8JXR - chains C and H of the 5 polymer chains in the assembly; structure by electron microscopy, 3.57 A resolution.

Chain C:
Molecule: Maltose/maltodextrin-binding periplasmic protein, Immunoglobulin G-binding protein A, Immunoglobulin G-binding protein G
Organism: Escherichia coli O157:H7
UniProt: chimeric construct of P0AEX9, P38507, P0A015, P06654: residues 2-369 from P0AEX9 (MALE_ECOLI) positions 27-394 (UniProt number = residue number + 25); residues 371-409 from P38507 positions 289-327 (UniProt number = residue number - 82); residues 419-467 from P0A015 positions 103-151 (UniProt number = residue number - 316); residues 479-536 from P06654 positions 295-352 (UniProt number = residue number - 184)
Amino-acid sequence (559 residues; numbered -19 to 539; the number before each row is that of its first residue; numbers below 1 keep their minus sign (Met-19 is residue -19)):
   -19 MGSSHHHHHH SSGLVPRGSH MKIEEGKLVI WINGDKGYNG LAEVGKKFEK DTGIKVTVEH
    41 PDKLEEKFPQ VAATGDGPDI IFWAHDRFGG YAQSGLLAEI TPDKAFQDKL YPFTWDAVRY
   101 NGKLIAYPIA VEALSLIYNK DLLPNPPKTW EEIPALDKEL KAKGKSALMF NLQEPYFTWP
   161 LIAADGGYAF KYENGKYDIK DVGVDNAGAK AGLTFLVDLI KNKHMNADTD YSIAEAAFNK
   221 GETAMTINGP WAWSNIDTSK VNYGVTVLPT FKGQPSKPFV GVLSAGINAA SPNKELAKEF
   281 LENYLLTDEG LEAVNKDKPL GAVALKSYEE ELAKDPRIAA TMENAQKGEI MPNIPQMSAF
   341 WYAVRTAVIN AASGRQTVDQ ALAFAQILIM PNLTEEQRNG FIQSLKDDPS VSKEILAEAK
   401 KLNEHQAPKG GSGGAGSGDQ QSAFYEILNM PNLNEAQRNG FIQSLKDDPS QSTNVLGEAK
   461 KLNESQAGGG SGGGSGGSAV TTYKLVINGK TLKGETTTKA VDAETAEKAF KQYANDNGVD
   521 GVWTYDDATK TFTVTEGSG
Disordered / not traced: -19 to 38, 53-57, 142-147, 237-242, 266-314, 409-482, 498-502, 519-530, 537-539
Construct notes: initiating methionine (-19); cloning artifact (-18 to 1, 537-539); engineered mutation Gln360 (Glu385 in P0AEX9), Ala363 (Lys388 in P0AEX9), Phe364 (Asp389 in P0AEX9), Ile367 (Thr392 in P0AEX9), Leu368 (Arg393 in P0AEX9); linker (370, 410-418, 468-478); conflict Glu404 (Asp322 in P38507), His405 (Ala323 in P38507)

Chain H:
Molecule: Fab 8D3 heavy chain
Organism: Mus musculus
Notes: antibody fragment or engineered binder
Amino-acid sequence (253 residues; numbered -18 to 234; the number before each row is that of its first residue; numbers below 1 keep their minus sign (Met-18 is residue -18)):
   -18 MDWTWRVFCL LAVAPGAHSD VQLVESGGGL VQPGKSLRLS CAASGFTFSN FGMHWVRQAP
    42 EMGLEWVAYI SSGSTTKYYG DTVKGRFTIS RDNPKNTLYL QMNSLRSEDT AMYYCARRPL
   102 YDGDYGYPMD YWGQGTSVTV SSASTKGPSV FPLAPSSKST SGGTAALGCL VKDYFPEPVT
   162 VSWNSGALTS GVHTFPAVLQ SSGLYSLSSV VTVPSSSLGT QTYICNVNHK PSNTKVDKKV
   222 EPKSCGSHHH HHH
Disordered / not traced: -18 to 0, 137-145, 196-204, 221-234

Chain C / chain H interface:
Pairs across the interface (18; chain C residue first):
  His405(C) - Thr57(H)
  Thr491(C) - Asp218(H)
  Thr491(C) - Lys219(H)
  Thr491(C) - Lys220(H)
  Leu492(C) - Asp218(H)
  Lys493(C) - Val217(H)
  Lys493(C) - Asp218(H)  hydrogen bond (backbone-backbone)
  Gly494(C) - Lys216(H)
  Glu495(C) - Thr215(H)
  Glu495(C) - Lys216(H)  hydrogen bond (backbone-backbone)
  Thr496(C) - Asn214(H)
  Thr496(C) - Thr215(H)
  Thr497(C) - Ser213(H)  hydrogen bond (side chain-backbone)
  Thr497(C) - Asn214(H)
  Tyr513(C) - Thr126(H)
  Asp516(C) - Ser130(H)  hydrogen bond (backbone-side chain)
  Asp516(C) - Phe132(H)
  Asn517(C) - Ser130(H)  hydrogen bond
Interface residues without a listed pair, chain C (12 interface residues in all): Ile487
Interface residues without a listed pair, chain H (16 interface residues in all): Thr56, Lys127, Gly128, Pro129

Overview:
12 residues of chain C face 16 of chain H across their interface; the contacts include 5 hydrogen bonds. Polar
pairs include Thr497(C)-Ser213(H), Asp516(C)-Ser130(H) and Asn517(C)-Ser130(H).
Here chain C is Maltose/maltodextrin-binding periplasmic protein, Immunoglobulin G-binding protein A,
Immunoglobulin G-binding protein G (Escherichia coli O157:H7) and chain H is Fab 8D3 heavy chain (Mus
musculus). Entry 8JXR (Structure of nanobody-bound DRD1_LSD complex) was determined by electron microscopy,
deposited together with 8JXS.
